Entry 5A2M (X-ray diffraction, 1.40 A resolution); this record covers chains H and I of the 3 polymer chains in the assembly.

== Chain H ==
Name: Thrombin heavy chain
Source organism: Homo sapiens
Notes: EC 3.4.21.5; fragment: thrombin heavy chain
UniProt: P00734 (THRB_HUMAN); the construct lacks a stretch of the UniProt sequence and is renumbered around it, so the offset changes along the chain: 16-36 = UniProt 364-384; 37-60 = UniProt 386-409; 61-77 = UniProt 419-435; 78-97 = UniProt 437-456; 7 more segments
Chain sequence (258 residues; each row starts with the number of its first residue; note: 1 number in that range is skipped by the numbering (no residue carries it; nothing is unmodelled there); a row labelled like 60A-60I holds insertion residues (60A, then the next letters in order)):
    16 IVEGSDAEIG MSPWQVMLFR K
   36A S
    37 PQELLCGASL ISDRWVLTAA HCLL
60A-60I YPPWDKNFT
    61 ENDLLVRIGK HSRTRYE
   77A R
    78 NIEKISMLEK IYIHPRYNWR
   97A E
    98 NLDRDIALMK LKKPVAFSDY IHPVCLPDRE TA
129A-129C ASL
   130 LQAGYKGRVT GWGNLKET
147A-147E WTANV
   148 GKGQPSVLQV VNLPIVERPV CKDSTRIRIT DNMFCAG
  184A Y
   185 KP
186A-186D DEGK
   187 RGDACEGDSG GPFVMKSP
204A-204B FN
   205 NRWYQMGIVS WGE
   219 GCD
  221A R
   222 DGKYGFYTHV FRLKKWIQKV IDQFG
Disordered / not traced: 147A-147E, 148-149
UniProt features mapped onto this chain:
  - region: Ala-183 to Val-200 (High affinity receptor-binding region which is also known as the TP508 peptide)
  - active site (Charge relay system): His-57, Asp-102, Ser-195
  - glycosylation: Asn-60G (N-linked (GlcNAc...) (complex) asparagine)
Disulfides: Cys-42/Cys-58, Cys-168/Cys-182, Cys-191/Cys-220
Glycans and other covalent adducts: N-acetylglucosamine (NAG) linked to Asn-60G
Ion coordination: Na+ site 1: Lys-169, Thr-172; Na+ site 2: Arg-221A, Lys-224
Residues lining bound ligands: WX5 ((2S)-1-[(2R)-5-carbamimidamido-2-[(phenylmethyl)sulfonylamino]pentanoyl]-N-[[5-chloranyl-2-(hydroxymethyl)phenyl]methyl]pyrrolidine-2-carboxamide): His-57, Tyr-60A, Trp-60D, Leu-99, Glu-146, Ile-174, Asp-189, Ala-190, Cys-191, Glu-192, Ser-195, Val-213, Ser-214, Trp-215, Gly-216, Glu-217, Gly-219, Cys-220, Gly-226, Phe-227, Tyr-228

== Chain I ==
Name: Hirudin variant-2
UniProt: P09945 (HIRV2_HIRME); residues 554-565 here correspond to UniProt positions 61-72 (UniProt number = residue number - 493)
Chain sequence (12 residues; row label = number of the first residue in the row):
   554 GDFEEIPEEY LQ
Disordered / not traced: 554, 565
Modified residues: Tyr-563 (o-sulfo-l-tyrosine; TYS)
UniProt features mapped onto this chain:
  - region: Asp-555 to Gln-565 (Interaction with fibrinogen-binding exosite of thrombin)
  - modified residue: Tyr-563 (Sulfotyrosine)

== How chain H and chain I interact ==
Residue-residue contacts - 23 pairs, chain H then chain I:
  Phe-34(H) with Phe-556(I), hydrophobic
  Gln-38(H) with Phe-556(I); Glu-557(I); Ile-559(I)
  Glu-39(H) with Phe-556(I)
  Leu-40(H) with Phe-556(I)
  Leu-65(H) with Ile-559(I), hydrophobic; Tyr-563(I)
  Arg-67(H) with Ile-559(I)
  Arg-73(H) with Phe-556(I)
  Thr-74(H) with Asp-555(I); Phe-556(I); Glu-557(I), hydrogen bond (backbone-backbone)
  Arg-75(H) with Glu-557(I), salt bridge
  Tyr-76(H) with Glu-557(I), hydrogen bond (backbone-side chain); Glu-558(I); Pro-560(I); Tyr-563(I)
  Glu-80(H) with Tyr-563(I)
  Lys-81(H) with Tyr-563(I)
  Ile-82(H) with Tyr-563(I)
  Met-84(H) with Glu-562(I); Tyr-563(I)
Interface residues without a listed pair, chain H (15 interface residues in all): Met-32
Interface residues without a listed pair, chain I (9 interface residues in all): Leu-564

== Overview ==
The interface between chain H and chain I involves 15 residues on one side and 9 on the other, with 2 hydrogen
bonds and 1 salt bridge. Among the polar pairs are Arg-75(H)/Glu-557(I), Tyr-76(H)/Glu-557(I) and
Thr-74(H)/Glu-557(I). Chain H binds compound WX5.
Chain H is Thrombin heavy chain (Homo sapiens) and chain I is Hirudin variant-2; the structure, Thrombin
Inhibitor, was determined by X-ray diffraction.
